PDB entry 7DVB | X-ray diffraction, 2.05 A resolution | chain A

Chain A:
Name: Beta-N-acetylhexosaminidase
Organism: Bacteroides thetaiotaomicron
Notes: EC 3.2.1.52
UniProt: A0A0P0FIE8 (A0A0P0FIE8_BACT4); residue numbers follow UniProt; this construct covers 22-546
Chain sequence (534 residues; numbered 21 to 554; the number before each row is that of its first residue):
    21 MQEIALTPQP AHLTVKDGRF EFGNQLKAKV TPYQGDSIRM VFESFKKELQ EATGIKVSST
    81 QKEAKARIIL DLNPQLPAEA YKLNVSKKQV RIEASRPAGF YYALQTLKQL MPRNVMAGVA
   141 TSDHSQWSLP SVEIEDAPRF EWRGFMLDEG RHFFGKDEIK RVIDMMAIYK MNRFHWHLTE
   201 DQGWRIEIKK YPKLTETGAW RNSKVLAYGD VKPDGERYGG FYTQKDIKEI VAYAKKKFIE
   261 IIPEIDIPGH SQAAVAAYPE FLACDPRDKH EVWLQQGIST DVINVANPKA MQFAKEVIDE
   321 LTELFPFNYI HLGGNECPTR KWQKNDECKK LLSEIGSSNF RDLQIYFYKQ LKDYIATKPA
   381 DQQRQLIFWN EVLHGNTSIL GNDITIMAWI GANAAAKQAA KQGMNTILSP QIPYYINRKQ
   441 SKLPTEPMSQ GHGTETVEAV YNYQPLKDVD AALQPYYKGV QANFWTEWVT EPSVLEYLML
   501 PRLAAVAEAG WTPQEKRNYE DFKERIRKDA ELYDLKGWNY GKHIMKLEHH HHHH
Not modelled in the structure: 21-22, 51-56, 80-85, 143-146, 546-554
Sequence notes: initiating methionine (21); engineered mutation Asn335 (Asp in A0A0P0FIE8); expression tag (547-554)
Residues lining bound ligands: Q4Z ([(3AR,5R,6S,7R,7AR)-2-methyl-6,7-bis(oxidanyl)-5,6,7,7A-tetrahydro-3AH-pyrano[3,2-d][1,3]oxazol-1-ium-5-yl]methyl sulfate): Arg171, Glu200, His270, Asn335, Glu336, Trp389, Trp409, Gln431, Tyr435, Asn437, Arg438, Gln450, Trp485, Glu487
From the paper describing this entry:
  - binding site for Q4Z: Asn335, Gln431, Tyr435, Asn437, Arg438
  - contacts within the chain: His270-Glu336 (hydrogen bond), Glu336-Glu391 (backbone contact), Glu391-Trp409
  - specificity-determining residues: Gln431, Asn437, Arg438
  - catalytic residues: His270, Glu336 (proposed by the authors, not directly observed)
  - mutagenesis - E336Q, Q431E, Y435F (25-fold), N437D, R438A (47-fold): decreased catalytic activity

In short:
Ligands of chain A: compound Q4Z. From the paper: catalytic residues His270 and Glu336; E336Q, Q431E and
Y435F, among others, reduce catalytic activity; 5 substitutions were tested in all.
Chain A is Beta-N-acetylhexosaminidase (Bacteroides thetaiotaomicron); the structure, D335N variant of Bt4394
in complex with 6SO3-NAG-oxazoline intermediate, was determined by X-ray diffraction together with 8BAL, 8BBL,
8BDP, 7DUP and 7DVA from the same study.
